Entry 3APV (X-ray diffraction, 2.15 A resolution); this record covers chain A.

[Chain A]
Molecule: Alpha-1-acid glycoprotein 2
From: Homo sapiens
UniProt: P19652 (A1AG2_HUMAN); residues 1-183 here correspond to UniProt positions 19-201 (UniProt number = residue number + 18)
Chain sequence (190 residues; numbered 0 to 189; the number before each row is that of its first residue; numbering starts at 0):
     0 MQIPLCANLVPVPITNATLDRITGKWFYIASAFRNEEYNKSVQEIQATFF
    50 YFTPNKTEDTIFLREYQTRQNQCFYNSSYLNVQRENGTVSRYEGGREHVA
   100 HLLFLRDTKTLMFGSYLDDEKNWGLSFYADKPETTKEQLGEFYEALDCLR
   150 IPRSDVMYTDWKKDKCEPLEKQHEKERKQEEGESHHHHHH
Unresolved in the structure: 0-2, 173-189
Disulfide bonds: C5-C147, C72-C165
Sequence notes: expression tag (0, 184-189); engineered mutation R149 (Cys167 in P19652)
Ligand contacts: Amitriptyline (TP0): F32, Y37, V41, F49, F51, L62, E64, L79, V88, S89, R90, E92, H97, V98, A99, F112, S114, S125, Y127
UniProt features mapped onto this chain:
  - modified residue: Q1 (Pyrrolidone carboxylic acid)
  - glycosylation (N-linked (GlcNAc...) asparagine): N15 (complex), N38, N54, N75, N85
Reported in the primary citation:
  - binding site for Amitriptyline: Y37, V41, F49, L62, R90, F112
  - conformationally variable residues (side-chain flip): Y37
  - specificity-determining residues: R90, F112, S114 (proposed by the authors, not directly observed)
  - post-translational modification sites: N15, N38, N54, N75, N85 (citing earlier work)
  - mutagenesis - E92V: decreased binding to propafenone (citing earlier work)

[In short]
Bound to chain A: Amitriptyline. The paper reports a binding site for Amitriptyline at Y37, V41 and F49 among
others; E92V reduces binding to propafenone.
Chain A is Alpha-1-acid glycoprotein 2 (Homo sapiens); the structure, Crystal structure of the A variant of
human alpha1-acid glycoprotein and amitriptyline complex, was determined by X-ray diffraction, deposited
together with 3APU, 3APW and 3APX.
